PDB entry 9FGH | electron microscopy, 3.00 A resolution | chains E and G of the 6 polymer chains in the assembly

[Chain E]
Name: Gamma-aminobutyric acid receptor subunit beta-3
From: Homo sapiens
UniProt: P28472 (GBRB3_HUMAN), isoform P28472-2; residues -24 to 448 here correspond to UniProt positions 1-473 (UniProt number = residue number + 25)
Chain sequence (473 residues; row label = number of the first residue in the row; numbers below 1 keep their minus sign (Met-24 is residue -24)):
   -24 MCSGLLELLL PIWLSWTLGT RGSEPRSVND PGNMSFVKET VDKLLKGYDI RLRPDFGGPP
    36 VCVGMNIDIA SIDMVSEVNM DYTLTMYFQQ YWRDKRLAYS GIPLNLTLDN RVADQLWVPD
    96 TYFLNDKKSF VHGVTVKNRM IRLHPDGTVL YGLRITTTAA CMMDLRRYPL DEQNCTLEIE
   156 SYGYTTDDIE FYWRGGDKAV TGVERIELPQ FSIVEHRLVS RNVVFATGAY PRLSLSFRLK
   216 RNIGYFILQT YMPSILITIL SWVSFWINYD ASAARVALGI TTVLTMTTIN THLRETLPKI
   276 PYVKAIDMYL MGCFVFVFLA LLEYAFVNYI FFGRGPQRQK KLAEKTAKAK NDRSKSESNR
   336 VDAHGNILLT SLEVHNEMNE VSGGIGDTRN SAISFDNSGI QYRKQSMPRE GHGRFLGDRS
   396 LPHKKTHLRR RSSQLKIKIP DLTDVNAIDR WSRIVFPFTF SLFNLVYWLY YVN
Disordered / not traced: -24 to 8, 312-418, 448
Disulfide bonds: Cys136-Cys150
Covalent attachments: N-acetylglucosamine (NAG) linked to Asn80; glycan linked to Asn149
Residues lining bound ligands: gamma-amino-butanoic acid (ABU): Tyr97, Glu155, Ser156, Tyr157, Phe200, Thr202, Tyr205
UniProt features mapped onto this chain:
  - binding site (benzamidine): Asp95 to Tyr97, Glu155 to Tyr157, Phe200
  - binding site (4-aminobutanoate): Tyr97, Glu155, Tyr157, Thr202
  - binding site (histamine): Tyr97, Ser156, Tyr157, Thr202
  - glycosylation (N-linked (GlcNAc...) asparagine): Asn8, Asn80, Asn149

[Chain G]
Name: Megabody-38
From: Lama glama
Notes: antibody fragment or engineered binder
Chain sequence (133 residues; each row starts with the number of its first residue; note: 406 numbers in that range are skipped by the numbering (no residue carries them; nothing is unmodelled there)):
     1 QVQLQESGGG LVQ
   420 KYGSLRVSCA ASGRTFTTYI MAWFRQAPGK EREFLAAMDQ GRIQYYGDSV RGRFTISRDY
   480 AKNSVDLQLD GLRPEDTAVY YCAAGAGFWG LRTASSYHYW GQGTQVTVSS HHHHHHEPEA
Disordered / not traced: 530-539
Disulfide bonds: Cys428-Cys501

[How chain E and chain G interact]
Residue-residue contacts - 6 pairs, chain E then chain G:
  Asp43(E) with Arg461(G), salt bridge
  Arg180(E) with Gln459(G), hydrogen bond (backbone-side chain); Arg461(G); Tyr479(G)
  Glu182(E) with Thr436(G), hydrogen bond; Thr437(G)
Interface residues without a listed pair, chain E (4 interface residues in all): Glu179
Interface residues without a listed pair, chain G (8 interface residues in all): Thr434, Gly460, Ala480

[Overview]
4 residues of chain E and 8 residues of chain G are in contact, with 2 hydrogen bonds and 1 salt bridge. Polar
contacts include Asp43(E)-Arg461(G), Arg180(E)-Gln459(G) and Glu182(E)-Thr436(G). Ligands of chain E:
gamma-amino-butanoic acid. Covalently linked N-acetylglucosamine: at Asn80(E).
Here chain E is Gamma-aminobutyric acid receptor subunit beta-3 (Homo sapiens) and chain G is Megabody-38
(Lama glama). Entry 9FGH (Cryo-EM structure of the full-length alpha1beta3gamma2 GABA(A) receptor in large
MSP2N2 nanodisc in complex with GABA ...) was determined by electron microscopy.
